PDB entry 8WK6 | electron microscopy, 2.64 A resolution | chains C and B of the 4 polymer chains in the assembly

# Chain C
Name: Amino acid transporter heavy chain SLC3A1
From: Homo sapiens
UniProtKB: Q07837 (SLC31_HUMAN); residue numbers follow UniProt; this construct covers 2-685
Sequence (736 residues; numbered -50 to 685; the number before each row is that of its first residue; numbers below 1 keep their minus sign (Ser-50 is residue -50)):
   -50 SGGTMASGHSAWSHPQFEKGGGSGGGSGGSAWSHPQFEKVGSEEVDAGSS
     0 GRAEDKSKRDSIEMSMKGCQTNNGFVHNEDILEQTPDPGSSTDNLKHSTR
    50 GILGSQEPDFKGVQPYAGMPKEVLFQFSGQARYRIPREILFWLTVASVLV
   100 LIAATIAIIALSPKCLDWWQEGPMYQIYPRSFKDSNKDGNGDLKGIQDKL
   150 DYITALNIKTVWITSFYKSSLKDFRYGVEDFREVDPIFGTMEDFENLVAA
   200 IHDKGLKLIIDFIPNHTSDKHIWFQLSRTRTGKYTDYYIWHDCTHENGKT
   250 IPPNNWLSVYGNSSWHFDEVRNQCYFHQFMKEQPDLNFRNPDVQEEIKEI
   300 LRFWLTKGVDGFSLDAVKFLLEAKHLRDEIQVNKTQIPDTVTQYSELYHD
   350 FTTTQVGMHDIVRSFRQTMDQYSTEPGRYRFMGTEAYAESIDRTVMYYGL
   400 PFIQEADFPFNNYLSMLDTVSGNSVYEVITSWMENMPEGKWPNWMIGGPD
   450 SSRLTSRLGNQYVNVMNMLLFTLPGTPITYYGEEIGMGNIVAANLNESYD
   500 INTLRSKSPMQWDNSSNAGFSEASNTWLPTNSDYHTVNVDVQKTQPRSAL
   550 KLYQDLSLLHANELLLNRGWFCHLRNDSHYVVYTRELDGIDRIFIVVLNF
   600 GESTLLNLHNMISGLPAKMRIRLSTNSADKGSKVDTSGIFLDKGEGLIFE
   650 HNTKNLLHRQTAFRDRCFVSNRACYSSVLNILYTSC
Unresolved in the structure: -50 to 63
Cystine bridges: Cys242-Cys273, Cys571-Cys666, Cys673-Cys685
Covalently attached groups: N-acetylglucosamine (NAG) linked to Asn261, Asn332, Asn495, Asn513, Asn575
Sequence notes: expression tag (-50 to 1)
Ion coordination: Ca2+: Asn214, Asp284, Phe318, Leu319, Glu321
Curated features (UniProtKB/Swiss-Prot):
  - binding site (Ca(2+)): Asn214, Asp284, Phe318, Leu319, Glu321
  - modified residue: Ser10 (Phosphoserine)
  - glycosylation (N-linked (GlcNAc...) asparagine): Asn214, Asn261, Asn332, Asn495, Asn513, Asn575
  - natural variant: Leu89 (L89P: In CSNU), Pro122 (P122S: In CSNU), Met123 (M123R: In CSNU), Tyr124 (Y124C: In CSNU), Pro128 (P128Q: In CSNU), Ser130 (S130P: In CSNU), Asp137 (D137G: In CSNU), Gly140 (G140R: In CSNU), Leu149 (L149Q: In CSNU), Tyr151 (Y151C: In CSNU), Asp179 (D179Y: In CSNU), Arg181 (R181Q: In CSNU), 36 further natural variant entries in UniProt

# Chain B
Name: Solute carrier family 7 member 13
From: Homo sapiens
UniProtKB: Q8TCU3 (S7A13_HUMAN); residue numbers follow UniProt; this construct covers 1-470
Sequence (498 residues; row label = number of the first residue in the row; numbers below 1 keep their minus sign (Asp-27 is residue -27)):
   -27 DYRSGGTMADYKDDDDKSGPDEVDASGRMDRGEKIQLKRVFGYWWGTSFL
    23 LINIIGAGIFVSPKGVLAYSCMNVGVSLCVWAGCAILAMTSTLCSAEISI
    73 SFPCSGAQYYFLKRYFGSTVAFLNLWTSLFLGSGVVAGQALLLAEYSIQP
   123 FFPSCSVPKLPKKCLALAMLWIVGILTSRGVKEVTWLQIASSVLKVSILS
   173 FISLTGVVFLIRGKKENVERFQNAFDAELPDISHLIQAIFQGYFAYSGGA
   223 CFTLIAGELKKPRTTIPKCIFTALPLVTVVYLLVNISYLTVLTPREILSS
   273 DAVAITWADRAFPSLAWIMPFAISTSLFSNLLISIFKSSRPIYLASQEGQ
   323 LPLLFNTLNSHSSPFTAVLLLVTLGSLAIILTSLIDLINYIFFTGSLWSI
   373 LLMIGILRRRYQEPNLSIPYKVFLSFPLATIVIDVGLVVIPLVKSPNVHY
   423 VYVLLLVLSGLLFYIPLIHFKIRLAWFEKMTCYLQLLFNICLPDVSEE
Unresolved in the structure: -27 to 15, 466-470
Sequence notes: expression tag (-27 to 0)

# Chain C / chain B interface
Disulfides between the chains: Cys114(C)-Cys127(B)
Pairs across the interface - 47 pairs, chain C then chain B:
  Pro64(C) - Glu450(B)
  Pro64(C) - Cys454(B)
  Pro64(C) - Gln457(B)
  Pro64(C) - Leu458(B)  hydrophobic
  Tyr65(C) - Glu450(B)
  Tyr65(C) - Gln457(B)
  Ala66(C) - Glu450(B)
  Met68(C) - Gln457(B)
  Met68(C) - Ile462(B)
  Met68(C) - Cys463(B)  hydrogen bond (backbone-side chain)
  Met68(C) - Leu464(B)
  Pro69(C) - Cys463(B)
  Lys70(C) - Cys463(B)  hydrogen bond (backbone-side chain)
  Lys70(C) - Pro465(B)
  Leu73(C) - Asn461(B)
  Leu73(C) - Cys463(B)  hydrophobic
  Phe76(C) - Leu458(B)  hydrophobic
  Ser77(C) - Asn461(B)
  Tyr82(C) - Tyr455(B)
  Tyr82(C) - Leu458(B)
  Tyr82(C) - Leu459(B)
  Arg86(C) - Leu459(B)
  Arg86(C) - Asn461(B)  hydrogen bond
  Leu89(C) - Phe460(B)  hydrophobic
  Ser96(C) - Trp143(B)
  Leu100(C) - Trp143(B)  hydrophobic
  Ile101(C) - Ala140(B)  hydrophobic
  Thr104(C) - Pro133(B)
  Thr104(C) - Cys136(B)
  Thr104(C) - Leu137(B)
  Ile107(C) - Pro133(B)  hydrophobic
  Ile108(C) - Ile120(B)  hydrophobic
  Ile108(C) - Phe123(B)  hydrophobic
  Ile108(C) - Phe124(B)  hydrophobic
  Ile108(C) - Pro133(B)  hydrophobic
  Cys114(C) - Cys127(B)  disulfide
  Glu194(C) - Lys187(B)  salt bridge
  Asn195(C) - Lys187(B)
  Asp202(C) - Arg267(B)
  Lys203(C) - Arg267(B)  hydrogen bond (backbone-side chain)
  Gly204(C) - Arg267(B)
  Glu374(C) - Arg282(B)  salt bridge
  Pro375(C) - Pro125(B)
  Pro375(C) - Asp281(B)
  Gly376(C) - Ser126(B)
  Arg377(C) - Arg282(B)
  Leu678(C) - Leu132(B)  hydrophobic
Also at the interface, not in a pair above, chain C (37 interface residues in all): Gly67, Arg81, Pro85, Phe90, Thr93, Val97, Ser111, Leu115
Also at the interface, not in a pair above, chain B (33 interface residues in all): Leu139, Met141, Ile147, Arg151, Thr265

# Summary
37 residues of chain C face 33 of chain B across their interface; the contacts include 1 disulfide bond, 4
hydrogen bonds and 2 salt bridges. Polar contacts include Glu194(C)-Lys187(B), Glu374(C)-Arg282(B) and
Met68(C)-Cys463(B). N-acetylglucosamine is covalently linked to Asn261(C), Asn332(C), Asn495(C), Asn513(C) and
Asn575(C).
Here chain C is Amino acid transporter heavy chain SLC3A1 and chain B is Solute carrier family 7 member 13,
both from Homo sapiens. Entry 8WK6 (Human AGT1-rBAT complex in the apo-state) was determined by electron
microscopy.
